Entry 8XKO (electron microscopy, 3.29 A resolution); this record covers chains B and C of the 6 polymer chains in the assembly.

== Chain B ==
Protein: Non-structural protein 8
Organism: Severe acute respiratory syndrome coronavirus
Reference sequence: P0DTD1 (R1AB_SARS2); residues 1-197 here correspond to UniProt positions 3943-4139 (UniProt number = residue number + 3942)
Chain sequence (210 residues; each row starts with the number of its first residue; numbers below 1 keep their minus sign (His-12 is residue -12)):
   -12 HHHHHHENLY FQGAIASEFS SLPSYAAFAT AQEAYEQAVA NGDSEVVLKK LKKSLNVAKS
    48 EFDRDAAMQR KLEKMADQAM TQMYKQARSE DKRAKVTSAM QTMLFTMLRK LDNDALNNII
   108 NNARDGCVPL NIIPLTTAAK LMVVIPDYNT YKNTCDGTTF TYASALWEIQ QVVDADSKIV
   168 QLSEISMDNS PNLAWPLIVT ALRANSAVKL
Disordered / not traced: -12 to 74, 192-197
Sequence notes: expression tag (-12 to 0)

== Chain C ==
Protein: Non-structural protein 7
Organism: Severe acute respiratory syndrome coronavirus
Reference sequence: P0DTD1 (R1AB_SARS2); residues 1-83 here correspond to UniProt positions 3860-3942 (UniProt number = residue number + 3859)
Chain sequence (89 residues; row label = number of the first residue in the row):
     1 SKMSDVKCTS VVLLSVLQQL RVESSSKLWA QCVQLHNDIL LAKDTTEAFE KMVSLLSVLL
    61 SMQGAVDINK LCEEMLDNRA TLQHHHHHH
Disordered / not traced: 74-89
Sequence notes: expression tag (84-89)
UniProt features mapped onto this chain:
  - site: Gln83 (Cleavage)

== Chain B / chain C interface ==
Contacting residue pairs - 8 pairs, chain B then chain C:
  Ala162(B) with Ser26(C)
  Asp163(B) with Ser24(C); Ser25(C); Ser26(C), hydrogen bond (side chain-backbone)
  Pro178(B) with Lys27(C), hydrogen bond (backbone-side chain)
  Asn179(B) with Lys27(C)
  Leu180(B) with Lys27(C), hydrogen bond (backbone-side chain)
  Trp182(B) with Ser26(C)
Other interface residues (no listed pair), chain B (7 interface residues in all): Ala181

== Overview ==
The interface between chain B and chain C involves 7 residues on one side and 4 on the other; the contacts
include 3 hydrogen bonds. Among the polar pairs are Asp163(B)-Ser26(C), Pro178(B)-Lys27(C) and
Leu180(B)-Lys27(C).
Here chain B is Non-structural protein 8 and chain C is Non-structural protein 7, both from Severe acute
respiratory syndrome coronavirus. Entry 8XKO (CryoEM structure of compound HNC-1664 bound with RdRP-RNA
complex of SARS-CoV-2) was determined by electron microscopy (same publication as 8XPO and 8XPP).
